4TZ8 - chain A; structure by X-ray diffraction, 2.15 A resolution.

== Chain A ==
Molecule: ATPase family AAA domain-containing protein 2
Source organism: Homo sapiens
Notes: EC 3.6.1.3
UniProt: Q6PL18 (ATAD2_HUMAN); residues 981-1108 here = UniProt positions 981-1108
Amino-acid sequence (130 residues; row label = number of the first residue in the row):
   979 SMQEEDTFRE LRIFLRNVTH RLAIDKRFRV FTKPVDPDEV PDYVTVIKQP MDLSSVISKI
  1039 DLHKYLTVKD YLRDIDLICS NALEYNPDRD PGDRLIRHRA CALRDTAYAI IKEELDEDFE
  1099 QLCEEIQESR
Sequence notes: expression tag (979-980)
Ligand contacts: 39U (2-amino-7,7-dimethyl-5,6,7,8-tetrahydro-4H-[1,3]thiazolo[5,4-c]azepin-4-one): Val1008, Phe1009, Lys1011, Val1013, Val1018, Tyr1021, Asp1030, Tyr1063, Asn1064, Ile1074
What the authors report for this chain:
  - binding site for 39U: Val1008, Lys1011, Val1013, Val1018, Tyr1021, Tyr1063, Asn1064, Ile1074

== In short ==
Ligands of chain A: compound 39U. The paper reports a binding site for 39U at Val1008, Lys1011 and Val1013
among others.
Chain A is ATPase family AAA domain-containing protein 2 (Homo sapiens); the structure, Structure of human
ATAD2 bromodomain bound to fragment inhibitor, was determined by X-ray diffraction together with 4TYL and 4TZ2
from the same study.
